PDB entry 4MHH | X-ray diffraction, 3.56 A resolution | chains C and E of the 12 polymer chains in the assembly

# Chain C (and E)
Protein: Hemagglutinin HA1 chain
From: Influenza A virus
Notes: fragment: receptor binding domain; chain E of this document is another copy of the same molecule, construct and numbering; everything in this record applies to it too
Reference sequence: Q6DQ33 (Q6DQ33_9INFA); the construct lacks a stretch of the UniProt sequence, so the offset changes along the chain: 11-55 = UniProt 17-61; 56-83 = UniProt 63-90; 84-96 = UniProt 92-104; 97-125 = UniProt 106-134; 3 more segments
Sequence (334 residues; numbered 7 to 333 plus 7 insertion-coded residues; the number before each row is that of its first residue; a row labelled like 125A-125B holds insertion residues (125A, then the next letters in order)):
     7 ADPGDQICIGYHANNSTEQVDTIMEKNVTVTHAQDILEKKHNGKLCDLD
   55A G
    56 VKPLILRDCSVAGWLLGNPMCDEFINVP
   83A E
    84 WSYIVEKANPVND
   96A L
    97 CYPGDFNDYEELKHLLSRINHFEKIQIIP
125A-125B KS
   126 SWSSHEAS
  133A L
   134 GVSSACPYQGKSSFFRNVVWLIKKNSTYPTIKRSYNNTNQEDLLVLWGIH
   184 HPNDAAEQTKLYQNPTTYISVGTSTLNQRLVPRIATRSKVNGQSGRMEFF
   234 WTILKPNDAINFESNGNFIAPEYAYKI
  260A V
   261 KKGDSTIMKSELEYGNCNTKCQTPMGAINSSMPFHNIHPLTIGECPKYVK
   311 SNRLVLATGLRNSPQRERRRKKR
Unresolved in the structure: 7, 325-333
Differences from the reference sequence: expression tag (7-10)
Disulfides: Cys52-Cys277, Cys64-Cys76, Cys97-Cys139, Cys281-Cys305
Glycans and other covalent adducts: N-acetylglucosamine (NAG) linked to Asn21, Asn33, Asn158, Asn169, Asn289

# Chain C / chain E interface
Pairs across the interface (21; chain C residue first):
  Ser203(C) - Ile217(E)
  Ser203(C) - Ala218(E)
  Gly205(C) - Thr219(E)
  Thr206(C) - Arg220(E)
  Thr206(C) - Ser221(E)
  Thr206(C) - Arg229(E)  hydrogen bond (backbone-side chain)
  Ser207(C) - Ser221(E)
  Ser207(C) - Val223(E)
  Ser207(C) - Arg229(E)  hydrogen bond (backbone-side chain)
  Asn210(C) - His184(E)  hydrogen bond
  Asn210(C) - Arg216(E)  hydrogen bond (backbone-side chain)
  Asn210(C) - Ala218(E)
  Asn210(C) - Arg220(E)  hydrogen bond
  Arg212(C) - Arg216(E)
  Arg212(C) - Ile217(E)
  Asp241(C) - Ser221(E)  hydrogen bond
  Ala242(C) - Ser221(E)  hydrogen bond (backbone-side chain)
  Asn244(C) - Thr219(E)  hydrogen bond (side chain-backbone)
  Asn244(C) - Arg220(E)
  Asn244(C) - Ser221(E)
  Glu246(C) - Thr219(E)
Other interface residues (no listed pair), chain C (13 interface residues in all): Val204, Thr208, Leu209
Other interface residues (no listed pair), chain E (10 interface residues in all): Asp101

# Summary
13 residues of chain C and 10 residues of chain E are in contact, with 8 hydrogen bonds. Among the polar pairs
are Thr206(C)-Arg229(E), Ser207(C)-Arg229(E) and Asn210(C)-His184(E). N-acetylglucosamine is covalently linked
to Asn21(C), Asn33(C), Asn158(C), Asn169(C) and Asn289(C).
Both chains are Hemagglutinin HA1 chain (Influenza A virus). Entry 4MHH (Crystal structure of Fab H5M9 in
complex with influenza virus hemagglutinin from A/Viet Nam/1203/2004 (H5N1)) was determined by X-ray
diffraction together with 4MHI and 4MHJ from the same study.
